PDB entry 4UXD | X-ray diffraction, 2.50 A resolution | chains B and C of the 4 polymer chains in the assembly

[Chain B (and C)]
Molecule: 2-dehydro-3-deoxy-D-gluconate/2-dehydro-3-deoxy-phosphogluconate aldolase
Source organism: Picrophilus torridus
Notes: EC 4.1.2.51, 4.1.2.14, 4.1.2.21; chain C of this document is another copy of the same molecule, construct and numbering; everything in this record applies to it too
UniProt: Q6KZI8 (KDGA_PICTO); residues 9-274 here correspond to UniProt positions 1-266 (UniProt number = residue number - 8)
Amino-acid sequence (297 residues; each row starts with the number of its first residue; numbers below 1 keep their minus sign (Met-22 is residue -22)):
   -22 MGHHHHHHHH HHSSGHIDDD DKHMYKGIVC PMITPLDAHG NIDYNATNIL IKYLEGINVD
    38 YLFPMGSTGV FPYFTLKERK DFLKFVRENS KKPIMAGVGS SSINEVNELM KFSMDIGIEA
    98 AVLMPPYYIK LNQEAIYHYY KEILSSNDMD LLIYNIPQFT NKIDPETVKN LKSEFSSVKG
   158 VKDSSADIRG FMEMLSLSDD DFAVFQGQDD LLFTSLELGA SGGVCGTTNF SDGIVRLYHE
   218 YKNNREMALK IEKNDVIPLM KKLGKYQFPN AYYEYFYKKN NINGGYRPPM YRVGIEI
Unresolved in the structure: -22 to 0
Differences from the reference sequence: expression tag (-22 to 0)
Curated features (UniProtKB/Swiss-Prot):
  - active site: Lys159 (Schiff-base intermediate with substrate)
  - binding site (substrate): Ser44, Thr45, Tyr131 to Ile133, Lys159 to Ser161
  - site: Tyr131 (Proton shuttle)
What the authors report for this chain:
  - mutagenesis - G241R (9-fold): increased catalytic activity on KDPG
  - mutagenesis - G241R: unchanged catalytic activity on KDG
  - mutagenesis - I133Y: decreased catalytic activity
  - specificity-determining residues: Ile133, Phe136, Gly241, Phe245 (proposed by the authors, not directly observed)
  - mutagenesis - I133Y, F245S: decreased stability

[Chain B / chain C interface]
Contacting residue pairs - 20 pairs, chain B then chain C:
  Ala163(B) with Ile165(C)
  Ile165(B) with Ala163(C); Leu188(C), hydrophobic
  Arg166(B) with Gln185(C), hydrogen bond; Asp187(C), salt bridge; Met237(C)
  Met169(B) with Leu188(C), hydrophobic
  Gln185(B) with Arg166(C), hydrogen bond
  Asp187(B) with Arg166(C), salt bridge
  Leu188(B) with Ile165(C), hydrophobic
  Thr191(B) with Thr191(C); Leu195(C)
  Glu194(B) with Glu194(C); Leu226(C)
  Leu195(B) with Thr191(C); Lys230(C)
  Leu226(B) with Glu194(C)
  Lys230(B) with Met169(C)
  Ile234(B) with Met169(C), hydrophobic
  Met237(B) with Arg166(C)
Other interface residues (no listed pair), chain B (16 interface residues in all): Phe190, Lys238
Other interface residues (no listed pair), chain C (15 interface residues in all): Glu170, Ile234

[In short]
16 residues of chain B and 15 residues of chain C are in contact, with 2 hydrogen bonds and 2 salt bridges.
Among the polar pairs are Arg166(B)-Asp187(C) and Arg166(B)-Gln185(C). The paper reports that I133Y and F245S
of chain B reduce stability; specificity determinants Ile133(B), Phe136(B) and Gly241(B) among others.
Both chains are 2-dehydro-3-deoxy-D-gluconate/2-dehydro-3-deoxy-phosphogluconate aldolase (Picrophilus
torridus). Entry 4UXD (2-keto 3-deoxygluconate aldolase from Picrophilus torridus) was determined by X-ray
diffraction, deposited together with 6G3Z.
